PDB entry 7O5H | electron microscopy, 3.10 A resolution | chains A and E of the 15 polymer chains in the assembly

[Chain A]
Molecule: 16S rRNA
From: Escherichia coli
Sequence (964 nucleotides; numbered 1 to 1530; 566 numbers in that range are skipped by the numbering (no residue carries them; nothing is unmodelled there); the number before each row is that of its first residue):
     1 AAAUUGAAGAGUUUGAUCAUGGCUCAGAUUGAACGCUGGCGGCAGGCCUA
    51 ACACAUGCAAGUCGAACGGUAACAGGA
    92 UUGCUGACGAGUGGCGGACGGGUGAGUAAUGUCUGGGAAACUGCCUGAUG
   142 GAGGGGGAUAACUACUGGAAACGGUAGCUAAUACCGCAUAACGUCGCAAG
   192 ACCAAAGAGGGGGACCUUCGGGCCUCUUGCCAUCGGAUGUGCCCAGAUGG
   242 GAUUAGCUAGUAGGUGGGGUAACGGCUCACCUAGGCGACGAUCCCUAGCU
   292 GGUCUGAGAGGAUGACCAGCCACACUGGAACUGAGACACGGUCCAGACUC
   342 CUACGGGAGGCAGCAGUGGGGAAUAUUGCACAAUGGGCGCAAGCCUGAUG
   392 CAGCCAUGCCGCGUGUAUGAAGAAGGCCUUCGGGUUGUAAAGUACUUUCA
   442 GCGGGGAGGAAGGGAGUAAAGUUAAUACCUUUGCUCAUUGACGUUACCCG
   492 CAGAAGAAGCACCGGCUAACUCCGUGCCAGCAGCCGCGGUAAUACGGAGG
   542 GUGCAAGCGUUAAUCGGAAUUACUGGGCGUAAAGCGCACGCAGGCGGUUU
   592 GUUAAGUCAGAUGUGAAAUCCCCGGGCUCAACCUGGGAACUGCAUCUGAU
   642 ACUGGCAAGCUUGAGUCUCGUAGAGGGGGGUAGAAUUCCAGGUGUAGCGG
   692 UGAAAUGCGUAGAGAUCUGGAGGAAUACCGGUGGCGAAGGCGGCCCCCUG
   742 GACGAAGACUGACGCUCAGGUGCGAAAGCGUGGGGAGCAAACAGGAU
   796 CCUGGUAGUCCACGCCGUAAACGAUGUCGACUUGGAGGUUGUGCC
   846 GGCGUGGCUUCCGGAGCUAACGCGUUAAGUCGACCGCCUGGGGAGUACGG
   896 CCGCAAGGUUAAAACUCAAAUGAAUUGAC
  1068 GCUCGUGUUGUGAAAUGUUGGGU
  1095 UCCCGCAACGAGCG
  1392 GUACA
  1507 AACCGUAGGGGAACCUGCGGUUGG
Ion coordination: Mg2+ site 1: G11, U12, G22; Mg2+ site 2 near G21 (its only coordinating residue here); Mg2+ site 3 near A33 (its only coordinating residue here); Mg2+ site 4 near G46 (its only coordinating residue here); Mg2+ site 5: C48, G115; Mg2+ site 6 near A53 (its only coordinating residue here); Mg2+ site 7: A59, U387; Mg2+ site 8: G61, U62, G105; Mg2+ site 9 near A71 (its only coordinating residue here); Mg2+ site 10 near G100 (its only coordinating residue here); Mg2+ site 11: G107, G326; Mg2+ site 12: A109, G331; 79 more Mg2+ sites not listed
Reported in the primary citation:
  - contacts within the chain: G1515-A1518 (pi stacking)
  - conformationally variable residues (side-chain flip): G1516, A1519

[Chain E]
Name: 30S ribosomal protein S5
From: Escherichia coli
UniProtKB: A1AGJ2 (RS5_ECOK1); residues 10-167 here = UniProt positions 10-167
Sequence (158 residues; numbered 10 to 167; the number before each row is that of its first residue):
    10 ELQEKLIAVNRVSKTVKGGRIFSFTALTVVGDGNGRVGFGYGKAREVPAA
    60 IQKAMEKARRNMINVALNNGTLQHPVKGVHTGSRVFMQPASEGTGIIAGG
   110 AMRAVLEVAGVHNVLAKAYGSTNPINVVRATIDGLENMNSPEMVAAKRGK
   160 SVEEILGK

[Interface between chain A and chain E]
Pairs across the interface - 71 pairs, chain A then chain E:
  U5(A) - Ser100(E)  hydrogen bond to the base
  G6(A) - Gln97(E)  base contact
  G6(A) - Ala99(E)  base contact
  G6(A) - Ser100(E)  hydrogen bond to the base
  G6(A) - Thr103(E)  base contact
  G6(A) - Leu124(E)  base contact
  A7(A) - Phe95(E)  base contact
  A7(A) - Gln97(E)  hydrogen bond to the base
  A7(A) - Leu124(E)  phosphate contact
  A7(A) - Ala125(E)  hydrogen bond to the sugar
  A7(A) - Lys126(E)  sugar contact
  A7(A) - Tyr128(E)  base contact
  A8(A) - Ile106(E)  base contact
  A8(A) - Ala107(E)  hydrogen bond to the sugar
  A8(A) - Gly108(E)  sugar contact
  A8(A) - Arg112(E)  hydrogen bond to the base
  A8(A) - Ala125(E)  sugar contact
  A8(A) - Lys126(E)  sugar contact
  G9(A) - Gly108(E)  sugar contact
  G9(A) - Lys126(E)  salt bridge to the phosphate
  G9(A) - Ala127(E)  hydrogen bond to the phosphate
  A10(A) - Thr131(E)  hydrogen bond to the phosphate
  G15(A) - Ser22(E)  hydrogen bond to the base
  G15(A) - Lys23(E)  base contact
  G15(A) - Thr24(E)  base contact
  G15(A) - Arg29(E)  hydrogen bond to the sugar
  A16(A) - Val21(E)  sugar contact
  A16(A) - Ser22(E)  hydrogen bond to the sugar
  U17(A) - Asn19(E)  hydrogen bond to the phosphate
  C18(A) - Asn132(E)  hydrogen bond to the phosphate
  C18(A) - Asn135(E)  hydrogen bond to the phosphate
  A19(A) - Ser130(E)  hydrogen bond to the phosphate
  A19(A) - Asn132(E)  phosphate contact
  A19(A) - Asn135(E)  hydrogen bond to the phosphate
  U20(A) - Ser130(E)  phosphate contact
  A559(A) - Lys126(E)  salt bridge to the phosphate
  A560(A) - Tyr128(E)  stacking on the base
  A864(A) - Thr90(E)  phosphate contact
  A865(A) - Thr90(E)  phosphate contact
  U921(A) - Lys23(E)  sugar contact
  U921(A) - Thr24(E)  hydrogen bond to the sugar
  G922(A) - Thr24(E)  sugar contact
  G922(A) - Val25(E)  hydrogen bond to the sugar
  G922(A) - Lys26(E)  hydrogen bond to the sugar
  A923(A) - Lys26(E)  phosphate contact
  U1070(A) - Arg54(E)  phosphate contact
  C1071(A) - Arg54(E)  salt bridge to the phosphate
  G1072(A) - Lys62(E)  salt bridge to the phosphate
  U1073(A) - Lys62(E)  salt bridge to the phosphate
  G1074(A) - Arg69(E)  salt bridge to the phosphate
  U1075(A) - Arg69(E)  salt bridge to the phosphate
  U1078(A) - His89(E)  sugar contact
  U1078(A) - Thr90(E)  base contact
  U1078(A) - Ile134(E)  sugar contact
  U1078(A) - Asn135(E)  hydrogen bond to the sugar
  U1078(A) - Arg138(E)  hydrogen bond to the phosphate
  G1079(A) - Tyr50(E)  hydrogen bond to the phosphate
  G1079(A) - Ile134(E)  sugar contact
  G1079(A) - Arg138(E)  salt bridge to the phosphate
  A1080(A) - Val21(E)  phosphate contact
  A1080(A) - Ser22(E)  phosphate contact
  A1080(A) - Thr34(E)  phosphate contact
  A1080(A) - Tyr50(E)  hydrogen bond to the phosphate
  A1080(A) - Lys52(E)  salt bridge to the phosphate
  A1081(A) - Val21(E)  phosphate contact
  A1081(A) - Ser22(E)  phosphate contact
  A1081(A) - Lys23(E)  phosphate contact
  A1081(A) - Lys52(E)  salt bridge to the phosphate
  A1082(A) - Lys23(E)  phosphate contact
  A1396(A) - Thr24(E)  base contact
  A1396(A) - Arg29(E)  hydrogen bond to the phosphate
Other interface residues (no listed pair), chain A (32 interface residues in all): G568
Other interface residues (no listed pair), chain E (43 interface residues in all): Arg20, Glu65, Lys66, Gly91, Arg93, Gly109, Gly129

[Summary]
32 residues of chain A face 43 of chain E across their interface; the contacts include 24 hydrogen bonds, 10
salt bridges and 1 aromatic stacking contact. Polar contacts include U5(A)-Ser100(E), G6(A)-Ser100(E) and
A7(A)-Gln97(E). The paper reports conformational variability at G1516(A) and A1519(A); contacts within the
chain involving A1518(A) and G1515(A).
Here chain A is 16S rRNA and chain E is 30S ribosomal protein S5, both from Escherichia coli. Entry 7O5H
(Ribosomal methyltransferase KsgA bound to small ribosomal subunit) was determined by electron microscopy.
